Entry 1K83 (X-ray diffraction, 2.80 A resolution); this record covers chains A and E of the 11 polymer chains in the assembly.

Chain A:
Protein: DNA-directed RNA polymerase II largest subunit
Organism: Saccharomyces cerevisiae
Notes: EC 2.7.7.6
UniProt: P04050 (RPB1_YEAST); residues 1-1733 here = UniProt positions 1-1733
Amino-acid sequence (1733 residues; numbered 1 to 1733; the number before each row is that of its first residue):
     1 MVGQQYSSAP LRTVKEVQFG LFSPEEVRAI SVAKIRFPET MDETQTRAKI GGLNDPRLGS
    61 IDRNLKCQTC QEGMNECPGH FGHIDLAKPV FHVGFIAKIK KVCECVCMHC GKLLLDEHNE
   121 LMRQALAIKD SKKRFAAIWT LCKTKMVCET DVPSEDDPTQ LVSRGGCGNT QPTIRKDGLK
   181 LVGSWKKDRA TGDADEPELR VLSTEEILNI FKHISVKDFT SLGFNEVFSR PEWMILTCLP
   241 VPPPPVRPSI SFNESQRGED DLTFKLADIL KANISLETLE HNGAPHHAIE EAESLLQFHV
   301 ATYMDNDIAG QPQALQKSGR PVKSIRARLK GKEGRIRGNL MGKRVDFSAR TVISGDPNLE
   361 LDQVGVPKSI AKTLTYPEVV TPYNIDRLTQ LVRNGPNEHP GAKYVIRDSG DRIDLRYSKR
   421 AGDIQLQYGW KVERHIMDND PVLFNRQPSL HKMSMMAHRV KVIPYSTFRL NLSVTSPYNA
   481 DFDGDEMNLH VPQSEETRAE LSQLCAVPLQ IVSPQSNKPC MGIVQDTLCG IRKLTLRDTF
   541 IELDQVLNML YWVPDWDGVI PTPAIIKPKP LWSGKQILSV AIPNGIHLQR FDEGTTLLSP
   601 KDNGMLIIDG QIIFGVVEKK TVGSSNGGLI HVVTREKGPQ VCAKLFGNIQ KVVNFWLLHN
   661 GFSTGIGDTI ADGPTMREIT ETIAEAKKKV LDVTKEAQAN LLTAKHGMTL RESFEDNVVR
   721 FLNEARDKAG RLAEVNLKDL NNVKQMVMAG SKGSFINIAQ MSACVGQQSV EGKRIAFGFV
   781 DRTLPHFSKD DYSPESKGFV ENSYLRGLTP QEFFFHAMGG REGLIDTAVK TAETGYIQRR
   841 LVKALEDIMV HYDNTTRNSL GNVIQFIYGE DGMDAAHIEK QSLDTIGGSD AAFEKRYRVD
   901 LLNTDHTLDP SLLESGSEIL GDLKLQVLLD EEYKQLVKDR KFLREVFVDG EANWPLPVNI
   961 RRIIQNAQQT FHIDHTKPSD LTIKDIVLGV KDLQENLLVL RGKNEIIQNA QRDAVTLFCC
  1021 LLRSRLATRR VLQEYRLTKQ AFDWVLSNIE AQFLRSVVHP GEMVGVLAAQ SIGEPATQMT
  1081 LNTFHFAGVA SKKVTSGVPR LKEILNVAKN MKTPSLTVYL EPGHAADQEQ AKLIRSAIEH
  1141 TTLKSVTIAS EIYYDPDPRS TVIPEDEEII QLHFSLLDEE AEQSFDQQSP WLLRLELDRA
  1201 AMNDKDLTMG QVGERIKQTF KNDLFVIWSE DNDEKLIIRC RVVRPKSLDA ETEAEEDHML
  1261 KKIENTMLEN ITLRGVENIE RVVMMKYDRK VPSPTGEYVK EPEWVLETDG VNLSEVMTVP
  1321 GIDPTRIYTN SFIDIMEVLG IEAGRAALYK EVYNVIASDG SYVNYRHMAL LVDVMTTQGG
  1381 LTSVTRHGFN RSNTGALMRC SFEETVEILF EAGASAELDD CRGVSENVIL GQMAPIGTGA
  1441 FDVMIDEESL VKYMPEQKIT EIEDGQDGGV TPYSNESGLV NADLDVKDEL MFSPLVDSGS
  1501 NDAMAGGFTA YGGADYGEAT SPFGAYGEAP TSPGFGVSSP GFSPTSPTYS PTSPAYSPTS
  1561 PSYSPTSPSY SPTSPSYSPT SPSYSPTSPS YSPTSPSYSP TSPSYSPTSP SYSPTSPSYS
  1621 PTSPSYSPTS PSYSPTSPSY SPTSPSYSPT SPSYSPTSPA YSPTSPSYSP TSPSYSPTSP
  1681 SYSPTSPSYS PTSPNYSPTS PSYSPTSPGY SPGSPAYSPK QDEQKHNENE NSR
Not modelled in the structure: 1-4, 40-48, 188-195, 248-259, 312-323, 337-344, 1082-1091, 1176-1186, 1244-1253, 1451-1733
Bound ions: Zn2+ site 1: Cys67, Cys70, Cys77, His80; Zn2+ site 2: Cys107, Cys110, Cys148, Cys167; Mn2+: Asp481, Asp485
Curated features (UniProtKB/Swiss-Prot):
  - region: Pro248 to Asp260 (Lid loop), Asn306 to Lys323 (Rudder loop), Pro810 to Glu822 (Bridging helix)
  - binding site (Zn(2+)): Cys67, Cys70, Cys77, His80, Cys107, Cys110, Cys148, Cys167
  - binding site (Mg(2+)): Asp481, Asp483, Asp485
  - modified residue: Thr1471 (Phosphothreonine)
  - cross-link (Glycyl lysine isopeptide (Lys-Gly)): Lys695 (interchain with G-Cter in ubiquitin), Lys1246 (interchain with G-Cter in ubiquitin), Lys1350 (interchain with G-Cter in ubiquitin)

Chain E:
Protein: DNA-directed RNA polymerase II 27KD polypeptide
Organism: Saccharomyces cerevisiae
Notes: EC 2.7.7.6
UniProt: P20434 (RPB5_YEAST); numbering as in UniProt (aligned over 1-215)
Amino-acid sequence (215 residues; row label = number of the first residue in the row):
     1 MDQENERNIS RLWRAFRTVK EMVKDRGYFI TQEEVELPLE DFKAKYCDSM GRPQRKMMSF
    61 QANPTEESIS KFPDMGSLWV EFCDEPSVGV KTMKTFVIHI QEKNFQTGIF VYQNNITPSA
   121 MKLVPSIPPA TIETFNEAAL VVNITHHELV PKHIRLSSDE KRELLKRYRL KESQLPRIQR
   181 ADPVALYLGL KRGEVVKIIR KSETSGRYAS YRICM
Not modelled in the structure: 1-2

Interface between chain A and chain E:
Residue-residue contacts (94; chain A residue first):
  Lys129(A) with Arg177(E); Met215(E)
  Glu155(A) with Lys122(E); Pro125(E); Ser126(E)
  Asp156(A) with Ser126(E)
  Asp157(A) with Lys94(E), salt bridge
  Arg857(A) with Tyr168(E), hydrogen bond (side chain-backbone); Leu170(E)
  Leu860(A) with Gln174(E)
  Gly861(A) with Gln174(E), hydrogen bond (backbone-side chain)
  Asn862(A) with Ser173(E); Gln174(E)
  Val863(A) with Leu170(E), hydrophobic; Gln174(E), hydrogen bond (backbone-backbone); Pro176(E)
  Gln865(A) with Tyr208(E)
  Phe866(A) with Leu175(E), hydrophobic; Pro176(E); Tyr208(E), hydrogen bond (backbone-side chain); Ser210(E); Tyr211(E)
  Ile867(A) with Tyr208(E), hydrophobic
  Gly869(A) with Thr204(E), hydrogen bond (backbone-side chain)
  Glu870(A) with Arg200(E), salt bridge; Ser202(E), hydrogen bond; Thr204(E); Ser205(E), hydrogen bond (backbone-side chain); Tyr208(E)
  Asp871(A) with Thr204(E)
  Phe942(A) with Gly206(E); Arg207(E)
  Val946(A) with Lys201(E); Ser202(E)
  Phe947(A) with Glu203(E)
  Trp954(A) with Glu203(E)
  Leu956(A) with Thr204(E)
  Asn1004(A) with Arg167(E)
  Ile1006(A) with Glu163(E); Leu164(E); Tyr168(E), hydrophobic
  Ile1007(A) with Tyr168(E), hydrophobic
  Ala1010(A) with Tyr168(E)
  Asp1013(A) with Ser205(E); Gly206(E); Arg207(E), salt bridge
  Ala1014(A) with Ser205(E)
  Thr1016(A) with Gly206(E)
  Leu1017(A) with Glu203(E); Thr204(E); Ser205(E); Gly206(E)
  Met1317(A) with Val142(E)
  Thr1318(A) with Arg11(E); Arg14(E), hydrogen bond (backbone-side chain); Val141(E); Val142(E)
  Pro1324(A) with Val142(E), hydrophobic; His147(E), hydrogen bond (backbone-side chain)
  Thr1325(A) with His146(E), hydrogen bond (side chain-backbone); His147(E), hydrogen bond (backbone-side chain); Glu148(E), hydrogen bond (backbone-backbone)
  Arg1326(A) with Glu148(E)
  Ile1327(A) with His147(E)
  Glu1337(A) with Pro183(E)
  Val1338(A) with Ile144(E); Pro183(E)
  Leu1339(A) with Ile144(E), hydrophobic; His147(E); Val150(E); Val184(E)
  Gly1340(A) with Asp182(E); Pro183(E)
  Ile1341(A) with Asp182(E), hydrogen bond (backbone-side chain); Arg212(E)
  Glu1342(A) with Pro151(E); His153(E); Ile198(E); Arg200(E), salt bridge; Arg212(E), salt bridge
  Ala1343(A) with Leu149(E); Val150(E), hydrophobic
  Arg1345(A) with Arg200(E)
  Tyr1349(A) with Glu203(E)
  Tyr1365(A) with Glu203(E); Thr204(E)
  Asp1373(A) with Arg200(E), salt bridge
  Thr1376(A) with Arg212(E), hydrogen bond (backbone-side chain)
  Thr1377(A) with Pro176(E); Arg177(E), hydrogen bond (backbone-backbone); Arg212(E)
  Gln1378(A) with Arg177(E)
  Gly1379(A) with Arg177(E), hydrogen bond (backbone-backbone); Gln179(E)
Also at the interface, not in a pair above, chain A (57 interface residues in all): Glu120, Glu945, Val1319, Pro1320, Tyr1328, Met1336, Ala1346, Arg1366
Also at the interface, not in a pair above, chain E (49 interface residues in all): Leu123, Ala138, Arg169, Ile178, Ala209

In short:
57 residues of chain A face 49 of chain E across their interface, with 16 hydrogen bonds and 6 salt bridges.
Polar pairs include Asp157(A)-Lys94(E), Glu870(A)-Arg200(E) and Asp1013(A)-Arg207(E). From UniProt: 8
Zn2+-binding residues and 3 Mg2+-binding residues on chain A.
Chain A is DNA-directed RNA polymerase II largest subunit and chain E is DNA-directed RNA polymerase II 27KD
polypeptide, both from Saccharomyces cerevisiae; the structure, Crystal Structure of Yeast RNA Polymerase II
Complexed with the Inhibitor Alpha Amanitin, was determined by X-ray diffraction.
